4QZX - chains D and E of the 28 polymer chains in the assembly; structure by X-ray diffraction, 2.60 A resolution.

# Chain D
Molecule: Proteasome subunit alpha type-5
From: Saccharomyces cerevisiae
Notes: EC 3.4.25.1
UniProt: P32379 (PSA5_YEAST); residues -7 to 252 here correspond to UniProt positions 1-260 (UniProt number = residue number + 8)
Amino-acid sequence (260 residues; row label = number of the first residue in the row; numbers below 1 keep their minus sign (Met-7 is residue -7)):
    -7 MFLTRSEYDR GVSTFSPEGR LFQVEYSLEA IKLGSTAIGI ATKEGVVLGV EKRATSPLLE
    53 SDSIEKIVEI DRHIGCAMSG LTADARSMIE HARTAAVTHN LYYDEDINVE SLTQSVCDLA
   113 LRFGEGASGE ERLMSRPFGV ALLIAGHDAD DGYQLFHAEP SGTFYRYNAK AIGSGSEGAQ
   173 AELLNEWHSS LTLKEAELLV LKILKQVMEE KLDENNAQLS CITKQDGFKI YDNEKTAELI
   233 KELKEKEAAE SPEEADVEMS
Unresolved in the structure: -7 to 0, 118-124, 243-252

# Chain E
Molecule: Proteasome subunit alpha type-6
From: Saccharomyces cerevisiae
Notes: EC 3.4.25.1
UniProt: P40302 (PSA6_YEAST); residues 0-233 here correspond to UniProt positions 1-234 (UniProt number = residue number + 1)
Amino-acid sequence (234 residues; numbered 0 to 233; the number before each row is that of its first residue; numbering starts at 0):
     0 MFRNNYDGDT VTFSPTGRLF QVEYALEAIK QGSVTVGLRS NTHAVLVALK RNADELSSYQ
    60 KKIIKCDEHM GLSLAGLAPD ARVLSNYLRQ QCNYSSLVFN RKLAVERAGH LLCDKAQKNT
   120 QSYGGRPYGV GLLIIGYDKS GAHLLEFQPS GNVTELYGTA IGARSQGAKT YLERTLDTFI
   180 KIDGNPDELI KAGVEAISQS LRDESLTVDN LSIAIVGKDT PFTIYDGEAV AKYI
Unresolved in the structure: 0-2
Curated features (UniProtKB/Swiss-Prot):
  - modified residue: Ser13 (Phosphoserine)
  - cross-link: Lys190 (Glycyl lysine isopeptide (Lys-Gly) (interchain with G-Cter in ubiquitin))

# Chain D / chain E interface
Contacting residue pairs (43):
  Ser5(D) - Arg125(E)
  Thr6(D) - Gly7(E)
  Thr6(D) - Gln20(E)
  Phe7(D) - Gln20(E)  hydrogen bond (backbone-side chain)
  Phe7(D) - Tyr23(E)
  Phe7(D) - Ala24(E)  hydrophobic
  Phe7(D) - Leu76(E)  hydrophobic
  Phe7(D) - Arg125(E)
  Phe7(D) - Pro126(E)
  Phe7(D) - Gly128(E)
  Ser8(D) - Tyr23(E)
  Pro9(D) - Tyr23(E)  hydrophobic
  Pro9(D) - Glu26(E)
  Glu10(D) - Glu26(E)
  Glu10(D) - Gln30(E)
  Gly11(D) - Tyr23(E)
  Gly11(D) - Ala27(E)
  Leu13(D) - Arg125(E)
  Gln106(D) - Arg81(E)  hydrogen bond
  Asp110(D) - Arg81(E)  salt bridge
  Leu113(D) - Pro78(E)  hydrophobic
  Leu113(D) - Arg125(E)
  Glu117(D) - Tyr122(E)
  Ser153(D) - Pro78(E)
  Gly154(D) - Pro78(E)
  Thr155(D) - Gln59(E)
  Phe156(D) - Gln59(E)
  Tyr157(D) - Arg50(E)
  Tyr157(D) - Ala52(E)
  Tyr157(D) - Ser56(E)
  Tyr157(D) - Ser57(E)
  Arg158(D) - Ser56(E)
  Arg158(D) - Ser57(E)  hydrogen bond (backbone-backbone)
  Tyr159(D) - Ala52(E)
  Tyr159(D) - Asp53(E)
  Tyr159(D) - Leu55(E)
  Tyr159(D) - Ser56(E)
  Asn160(D) - Leu55(E)  hydrogen bond (backbone-backbone)
  Ala161(D) - Leu55(E)
  Gln172(D) - Asp53(E)  hydrogen bond
  Gln172(D) - Leu55(E)
  Leu175(D) - Leu55(E)
  Leu176(D) - Leu55(E)  hydrophobic
Other interface residues (no listed pair), chain D (26 interface residues in all): Arg2, Gly3
Other interface residues (no listed pair), chain E (25 interface residues in all): Asp6, Asn51, Asp79, Gly123

# Overview
26 residues of chain D and 25 residues of chain E are in contact, with 5 hydrogen bonds and 1 salt bridge.
Polar pairs include Asp110(D)-Arg81(E), Phe7(D)-Gln20(E) and Gln106(D)-Arg81(E).
Chain D is Proteasome subunit alpha type-5 and chain E is Proteasome subunit alpha type-6, both from
Saccharomyces cerevisiae; the structure, yCP beta5-C63F mutant in complex with the epoxyketone inhibitor ONX
0914, was determined by X-ray diffraction, deposited together with 4QUX, 4QUY, 4QV0, 4QV1, 4QV3, 4QV4 and 42
further entries.
